PDB entry 7WOV | electron microscopy, 3.87 A resolution | chains A and B of the 9 polymer chains in the assembly

Chain A (and B):
Protein: Spike glycoprotein
Organism: Severe acute respiratory syndrome coronavirus 2
Notes: chain B of this document is another copy of the same molecule, construct and numbering; everything in this record applies to it too
UniProtKB: P0DTC2 (SPIKE_SARS2); aligned to UniProt positions 1-1208 over residues 1-1208
Amino-acid sequence (1285 residues; numbered 1 to 1288 plus 5 insertion-coded residues; 8 numbers in that range are skipped by the numbering (no residue carries them; nothing is unmodelled there); the number before each row is that of its first residue; a row labelled like 177A-177E holds insertion residues (177A, then the next letters in order)):
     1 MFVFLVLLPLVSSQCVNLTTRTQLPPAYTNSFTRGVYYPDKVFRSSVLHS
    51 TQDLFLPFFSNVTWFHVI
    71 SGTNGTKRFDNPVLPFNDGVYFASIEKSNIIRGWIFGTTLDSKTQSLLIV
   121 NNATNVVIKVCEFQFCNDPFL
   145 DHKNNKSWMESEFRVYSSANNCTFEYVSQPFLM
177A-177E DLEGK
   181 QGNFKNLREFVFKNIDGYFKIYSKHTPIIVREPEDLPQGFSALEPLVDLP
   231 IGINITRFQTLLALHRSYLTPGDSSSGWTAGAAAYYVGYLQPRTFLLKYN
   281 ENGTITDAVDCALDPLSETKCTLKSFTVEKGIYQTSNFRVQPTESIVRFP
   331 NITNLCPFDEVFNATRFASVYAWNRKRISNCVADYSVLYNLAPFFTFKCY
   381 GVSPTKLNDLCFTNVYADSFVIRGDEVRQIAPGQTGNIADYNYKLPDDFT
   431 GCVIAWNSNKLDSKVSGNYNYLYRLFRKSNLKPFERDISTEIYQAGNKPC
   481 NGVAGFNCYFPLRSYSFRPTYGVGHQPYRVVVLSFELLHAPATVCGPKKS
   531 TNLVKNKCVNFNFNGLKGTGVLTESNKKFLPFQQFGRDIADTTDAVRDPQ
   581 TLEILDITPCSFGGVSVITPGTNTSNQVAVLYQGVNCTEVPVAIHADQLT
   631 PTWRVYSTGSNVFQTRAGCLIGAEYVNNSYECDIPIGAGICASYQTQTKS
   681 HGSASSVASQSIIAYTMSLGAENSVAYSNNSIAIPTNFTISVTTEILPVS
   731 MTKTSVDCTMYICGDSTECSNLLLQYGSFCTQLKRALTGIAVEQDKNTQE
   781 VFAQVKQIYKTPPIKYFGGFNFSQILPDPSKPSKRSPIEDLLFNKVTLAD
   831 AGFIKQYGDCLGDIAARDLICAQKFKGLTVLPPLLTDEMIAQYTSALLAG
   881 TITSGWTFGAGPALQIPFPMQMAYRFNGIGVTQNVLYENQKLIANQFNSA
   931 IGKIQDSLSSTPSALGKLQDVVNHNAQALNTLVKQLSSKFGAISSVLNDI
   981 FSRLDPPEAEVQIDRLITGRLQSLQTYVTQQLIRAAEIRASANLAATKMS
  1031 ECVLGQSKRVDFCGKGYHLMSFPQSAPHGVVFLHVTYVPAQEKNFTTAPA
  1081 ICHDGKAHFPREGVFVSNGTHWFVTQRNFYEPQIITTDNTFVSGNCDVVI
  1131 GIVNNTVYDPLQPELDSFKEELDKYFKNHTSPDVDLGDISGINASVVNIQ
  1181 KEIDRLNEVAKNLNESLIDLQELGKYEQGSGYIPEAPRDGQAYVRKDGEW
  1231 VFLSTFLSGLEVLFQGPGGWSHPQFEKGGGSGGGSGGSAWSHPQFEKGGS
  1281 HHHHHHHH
Disordered / not traced: 1-23, 71-78, 145-155, 177A-177E, 248-260, 621-640, 677-688, 828-846, 1148-1288
Disulfides: Cys131-Cys166, Cys291-Cys301, Cys336-Cys361, Cys379-Cys432, Cys391-Cys525, Cys480-Cys488, Cys538-Cys590, Cys617-Cys649, Cys662-Cys671, Cys738-Cys760, Cys743-Cys749, Cys1032-Cys1043, Cys1082-Cys1126
Glycans and other covalent adducts: N-acetylglucosamine (NAG) linked to Asn331, Asn709, Asn717, Asn801, Asn1134
Sequence notes: variant Val67 (Ala in P0DTC2), Ile95 (Thr in P0DTC2), Asp145 (Gly142 in P0DTC2), Ile209 (Leu212 in P0DTC2), Asp339 (Gly in P0DTC2), Leu371 (Ser in P0DTC2), Pro373 (Ser in P0DTC2), Phe375 (Ser in P0DTC2), Asn417 (Lys in P0DTC2), Lys440 (Asn in P0DTC2), Ser446 (Gly in P0DTC2), Asn477 (Ser in P0DTC2), Lys478 (Thr in P0DTC2), Ala484 (Glu in P0DTC2), Arg493 (Gln in P0DTC2), Ser496 (Gly in P0DTC2), Arg498 (Gln in P0DTC2), Tyr501 (Asn in P0DTC2), His505 (Tyr in P0DTC2), Lys547 (Thr in P0DTC2), Gly614 (Asp in P0DTC2), Tyr655 (His in P0DTC2), Lys679 (Asn in P0DTC2), His681 (Pro in P0DTC2), Lys764 (Asn in P0DTC2), Tyr796 (Asp in P0DTC2), Pro817 (Phe in P0DTC2), Lys856 (Asn in P0DTC2), His954 (Gln in P0DTC2), Lys969 (Asn in P0DTC2), Phe981 (Leu in P0DTC2); insertion (212-214); engineered mutation Gly682 (Arg in P0DTC2), Ser683 (Arg in P0DTC2), Ser685 (Arg in P0DTC2), Pro892 (Ala in P0DTC2), Pro899 (Ala in P0DTC2), Pro942 (Ala in P0DTC2), Pro986 (Lys in P0DTC2), Pro987 (Val in P0DTC2); expression tag (1209-1288)
Curated features (UniProtKB/Swiss-Prot):
  - region: Asn280 to Cys301 (Putative superantigen), Arg403 to Asp405 (Integrin-binding motif), Asn448 to Phe456 (Immunodominant HLA epitope recognized by the CD8+), Ser816 to Tyr837 (Fusion peptide 1), Lys835 to Phe855 (Fusion peptide 2), Asp1163 to Glu1202 (Heptad repeat 2)
  - site: Arg815, Ser816 (Cleavage)
  - glycosylation: Asn17 (N-linked (GlcNAc...) (complex) asparagine), Asn61 (N-linked (GlcNAc...) (hybrid) asparagine), Asn74 (N-linked (GlcNAc...) (complex) asparagine), Asn122 (N-linked (GlcNAc...) (hybrid) asparagine), Asn149 (N-linked (GlcNAc...) (complex) asparagine), Asn165 (N-linked (GlcNAc...) (complex) asparagine), Asn234 (N-linked (GlcNAc...) (high mannose) asparagine), Asn282 (N-linked (GlcNAc...) (complex) asparagine), Thr323 (O-linked (GalNAc) threonine), Ser325 (O-linked (HexNAc...) serine), Asn331 (N-linked (GlcNAc...) (complex) asparagine), Asn343 (N-linked (GlcNAc...) (complex) asparagine), Asn603 (N-linked (GlcNAc...) (hybrid) asparagine), Asn616 (N-linked (GlcNAc...) (complex) asparagine), Asn657 (N-linked (GlcNAc...) (complex) asparagine), Thr676 (O-linked (GlcNAc...) threonine), Thr678 (O-linked (GlcNAc...) threonine), Asn709 (N-linked (GlcNAc...) (high mannose) asparagine), Asn717 (N-linked (GlcNAc...) (hybrid) asparagine), Asn801 (N-linked (GlcNAc...) (hybrid) asparagine) and 6 more in UniProt

Chain A / chain B interface:
Residue-residue contacts - 143 pairs, chain A then chain B:
  Tyr38(A) - Phe562(B)  hydrophobic
  Tyr38(A) - Gln563(B)
  Lys41(A) - Phe562(B)
  Lys41(A) - Gln564(B)  hydrogen bond
  Lys41(A) - Phe565(B)
  Val42(A) - Gln563(B)
  Val42(A) - Phe565(B)
  Val42(A) - Gly566(B)
  Val42(A) - Arg567(B)
  Phe43(A) - Lys558(B)
  Phe43(A) - Phe559(B)  hydrophobic
  Phe43(A) - Gln563(B)
  Phe43(A) - Phe565(B)  hydrogen bond (backbone-backbone)
  Phe43(A) - Gly566(B)
  Phe43(A) - Arg567(B)  hydrogen bond (backbone-backbone)
  Cys166(A) - Arg357(B)
  Thr167(A) - Arg357(B)
  Phe168(A) - Asn360(B)
  Asp196(A) - Pro521(B)
  Gly197(A) - Pro521(B)
  Glu224(A) - Phe562(B)
  Pro225(A) - Phe562(B)
  Pro230(A) - Pro521(B)
  Pro230(A) - Thr523(B)
  Asn282(A) - Lys558(B)
  Asn282(A) - Leu560(B)
  Gly283(A) - Leu560(B)
  Gly283(A) - Gln563(B)
  Asp737(A) - Asn317(B)
  Asp737(A) - Arg319(B)  salt bridge
  Asp737(A) - Phe592(B)
  Thr739(A) - Arg319(B)  hydrogen bond
  Met740(A) - Arg319(B)  hydrogen bond
  Asp745(A) - Thr549(B)  hydrogen bond
  Gln755(A) - Lys969(B)  hydrogen bond
  Tyr756(A) - Lys969(B)
  Tyr756(A) - Phe970(B)
  Gly757(A) - Ser968(B)
  Gly757(A) - Lys969(B)
  Ser758(A) - Lys964(B)  hydrogen bond
  Phe759(A) - Gln965(B)
  Gln762(A) - Thr961(B)
  Gln762(A) - Gln965(B)
  Lys764(A) - Gln314(B)
  Arg765(A) - Gln957(B)  hydrogen bond
  Arg765(A) - Thr961(B)
  Thr768(A) - Gln314(B)  hydrogen bond
  Lys786(A) - Leu699(B)
  Lys786(A) - Gly700(B)
  Gln787(A) - Ala701(B)
  Gln787(A) - Asn703(B)
  Ile788(A) - Leu699(B)
  Ile788(A) - Ala701(B)  hydrogen bond (backbone-backbone)
  Ile788(A) - Glu702(B)
  Ile788(A) - Asn703(B)
  Tyr789(A) - Asn703(B)
  Lys790(A) - Glu702(B)
  Lys790(A) - Ser704(B)
  Pro792(A) - Tyr707(B)  hydrophobic
  Phe797(A) - Tyr707(B)  hydrophobic
  Arg847(A) - Asp568(B)  salt bridge
  Arg847(A) - Asp574(B)  salt bridge
  Asp848(A) - Asp568(B)
  Leu849(A) - Ile569(B)  hydrophobic
  Ala852(A) - Asp568(B)
  Lys854(A) - Phe592(B)
  Phe855(A) - Thr588(B)
  Phe855(A) - Pro589(B)
  Lys856(A) - Ala570(B)
  Lys856(A) - Thr572(B)  hydrogen bond
  Leu861(A) - Gln613(B)
  Pro862(A) - Ala647(B)  hydrophobic
  Pro863(A) - Ala668(B)  hydrogen bond (backbone-backbone)
  Leu864(A) - Pro665(B)  hydrophobic
  Leu864(A) - Ala668(B)
  Leu864(A) - Gly669(B)  hydrogen bond (backbone-backbone)
  Leu865(A) - Met697(B)  hydrophobic
  Thr866(A) - Ala668(B)
  Thr866(A) - Gly669(B)
  Met869(A) - Gly669(B)
  Met869(A) - Thr696(B)
  Met869(A) - Met697(B)  hydrophobic
  Met869(A) - Leu699(B)
  Gln872(A) - Leu699(B)
  Tyr873(A) - Leu699(B)
  Thr883(A) - Tyr707(B)
  Trp886(A) - Tyr1047(B)
  Ala890(A) - Gly1046(B)
  Ala890(A) - Tyr1047(B)  hydrophobic
  Pro892(A) - Pro1069(B)
  Ala893(A) - Val705(B)  hydrophobic
  Leu894(A) - Ala713(B)
  Leu894(A) - Pro715(B)
  Leu894(A) - Glu1072(B)
  Gln895(A) - Val705(B)
  Gln895(A) - Ala706(B)
  Gln895(A) - Ser711(B)
  Gln895(A) - Ile712(B)
  Gln895(A) - Ala713(B)  hydrogen bond (backbone-backbone)
  Gln895(A) - Asn1074(B)  hydrogen bond
  Ile896(A) - Tyr707(B)
  Ile896(A) - Ser711(B)
  Ile896(A) - Ile712(B)  hydrophobic
  Pro897(A) - Tyr707(B)  hydrophobic
  Pro897(A) - Ser711(B)
  Pro897(A) - Thr1077(B)
  Phe898(A) - Tyr707(B)  hydrogen bond (backbone-side chain)
  Met900(A) - Thr1077(B)  hydrogen bond
  Met900(A) - Val1094(B)  hydrophobic
  Tyr904(A) - Gly1093(B)  hydrogen bond (side chain-backbone)
  Tyr904(A) - Val1094(B)
  Tyr904(A) - Arg1107(B)
  Gln913(A) - Phe1089(B)
  Gln913(A) - Pro1090(B)  hydrogen bond (side chain-backbone)
  Asn914(A) - Phe1121(B)
  Asn914(A) - Ser1123(B)  hydrogen bond
  Tyr917(A) - Pro1079(B)
  Tyr917(A) - Phe1089(B)  hydrophobic
  Tyr917(A) - Val1128(B)
  Tyr917(A) - Val1129(B)
  Glu918(A) - Ser1123(B)  hydrogen bond
  Glu918(A) - Val1128(B)
  Val963(A) - Ala570(B)  hydrophobic
  Asn978(A) - Lys547(B)
  Asp979(A) - Lys547(B)  salt bridge
  Asp994(A) - Arg995(B)  salt bridge
  Gln1002(A) - Gln1002(B)  hydrogen bond
  Gln1005(A) - Gln1002(B)  hydrogen bond
  Gln1005(A) - Thr1006(B)  hydrogen bond
  Thr1009(A) - Thr1009(B)
  Leu1012(A) - Gln1010(B)
  Leu1012(A) - Ile1013(B)  hydrophobic
  Arg1019(A) - Glu1017(B)
  Thr1027(A) - Arg1039(B)
  Ser1030(A) - Val1040(B)
  Ser1030(A) - Asp1041(B)
  Glu1031(A) - Arg1039(B)  salt bridge
  Leu1034(A) - Val1040(B)
  Lys1038(A) - Lys1038(B)
  Arg1039(A) - Arg1039(B)
  Glu1111(A) - Ser1123(B)  hydrogen bond
  Leu1141(A) - Leu1141(B)  hydrophobic
  Glu1144(A) - Leu1141(B)
Also at the interface, not in a pair above, chain A (99 interface residues in all): Arg44, Val47, Asn165, Gly232, Thr284, Tyr796, Gly798, Gly857, Pro899, Asn907, Gln920, Ser967, Ile1013, Gly1035, Asp1118
Also at the interface, not in a pair above, chain B (96 interface residues in all): Lys557, Asp571, Arg646, Gly667, Ile670, Cys671, Ser708, Asn709, Asn710, Lys1045, Val1068, Ala1078, Arg1091, Gly1124, Ile1130

Summary:
99 residues of chain A and 96 residues of chain B are in contact; the contacts include 26 hydrogen bonds and 6
salt bridges. Polar contacts include Asp737(A)-Arg319(B), Arg847(A)-Asp568(B) and Arg847(A)-Asp574(B).
N-acetylglucosamine is covalently linked to Asn331(A), Asn709(A), Asn717(A), Asn801(A) and Asn1134(A).
Chain A and chain B are both Spike glycoprotein (Severe acute respiratory syndrome coronavirus 2); the
structure, The state 5 of Omicron Spike with bispecific antibody FD01, was determined by electron microscopy
(same publication as 7WOP, 7WOQ, 7WOR, 7WOS, 7WOU and 7WOW).
